4YVZ - chains A and B; structure by X-ray diffraction, 2.50 A resolution.

[Chain A (and B)]
Protein: DNA integrity scanning protein DisA
Source organism: Thermotoga maritima
Notes: EC 2.7.7.85; chain B of this document is another copy of the same molecule, construct and numbering; everything in this record applies to it too
Reference sequence: Q9WY43 (DISA_THEMA); numbering as in UniProt (aligned over 1-357)
Sequence (377 residues; numbered -19 to 357; the number before each row is that of its first residue; numbers below 1 keep their minus sign (Met-19 is residue -19)):
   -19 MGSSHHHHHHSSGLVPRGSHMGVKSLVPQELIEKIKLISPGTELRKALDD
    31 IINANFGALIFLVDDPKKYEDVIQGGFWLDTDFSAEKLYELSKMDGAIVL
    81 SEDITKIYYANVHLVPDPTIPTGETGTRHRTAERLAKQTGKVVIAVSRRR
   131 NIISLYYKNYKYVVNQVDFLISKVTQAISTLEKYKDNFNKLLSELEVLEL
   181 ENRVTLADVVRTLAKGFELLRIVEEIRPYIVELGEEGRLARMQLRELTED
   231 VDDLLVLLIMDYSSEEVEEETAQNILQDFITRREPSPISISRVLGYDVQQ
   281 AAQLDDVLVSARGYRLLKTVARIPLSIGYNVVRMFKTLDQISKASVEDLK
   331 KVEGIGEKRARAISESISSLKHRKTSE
Disordered / not traced: -19 to 6, 356-357
Construct notes: expression tag (-19 to 0)
UniProt features mapped onto this chain:
  - binding site (3',3'-c-di-AMP): Gly76, Leu94, Thr107, Thr111, Arg128
  - mutagenesis: Asp75 (D75N: Significant loss of c-di-AMP formation, still forms octamers), Thr107 to Thr111 (Significant loss of c-di-AMP formation), Arg108 to Arg110 (About 90% loss of c-di-AMP formation), Arg128 to Arg130 (2-fold increase in c-di-AMP formation), Arg130 (R130A: About 90% loss of c-di-AMP formation)

[How chain A and chain B interact]
Pairs across the interface (15):
  Gln54(A) - Pro98(B)  hydrogen bond (side chain-backbone)
  Gln54(A) - Arg110(B)  hydrogen bond
  Gln54(A) - Arg114(B)  hydrogen bond
  His93(A) - Thr107(B)
  His93(A) - Arg110(B)  hydrogen bond
  His93(A) - Arg114(B)
  Val95(A) - Pro98(B)  hydrophobic
  Pro98(A) - Gln54(B)  hydrogen bond (backbone-side chain)
  Pro98(A) - Val95(B)  hydrophobic
  Thr107(A) - His93(B)
  Arg110(A) - Gln54(B)  hydrogen bond
  Arg110(A) - His93(B)  hydrogen bond
  Arg114(A) - Gln54(B)  hydrogen bond
  Arg114(A) - His93(B)
  Arg114(A) - Val95(B)
Interface residues without a listed pair, chain A (8 interface residues in all): Thr105
Interface residues without a listed pair, chain B (9 interface residues in all): Gly55, Asn91

[In short]
The interface between chain A and chain B involves 8 residues on one side and 9 on the other, with 8 hydrogen
bonds. Polar pairs include Gln54(A)-Pro98(B), Gln54(A)-Arg110(B) and Gln54(A)-Arg114(B). UniProt lists 5
residues binding 3',3'-c-di-AMP and 9 mutagenesis sites on chain A.
Both chains are DNA integrity scanning protein DisA (Thermotoga maritima). Entry 4YVZ (Structure of Thermotoga
maritima DisA in complex with 3'-dATP/Mn2+) was determined by X-ray diffraction.
